2AQH - chain A; structure by X-ray diffraction, 2.01 A resolution.

== Chain A ==
Name: Enoyl-[acyl-carrier-protein] reductase [NADH]
Source organism: Mycobacterium tuberculosis
Notes: EC 1.3.1.9
Reference sequence: P0A5Y6 (INHA_MYCTU); residue numbers follow UniProt; this construct covers 1-269
Amino-acid sequence (269 residues; each row starts with the number of its first residue):
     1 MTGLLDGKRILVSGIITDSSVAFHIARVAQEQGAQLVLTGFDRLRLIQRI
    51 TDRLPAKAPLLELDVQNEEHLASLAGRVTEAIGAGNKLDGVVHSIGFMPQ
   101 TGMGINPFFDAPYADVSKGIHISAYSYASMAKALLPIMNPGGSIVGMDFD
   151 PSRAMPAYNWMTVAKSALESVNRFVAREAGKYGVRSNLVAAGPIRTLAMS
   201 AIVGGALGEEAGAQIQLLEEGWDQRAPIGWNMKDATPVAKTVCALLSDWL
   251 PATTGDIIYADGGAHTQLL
Disordered / not traced: 1
Construct notes: engineered mutation Val-21 (Ile in P0A5Y6)
Residues lining bound ligands: NADH (NAI; 1,4-dihydronicotinamide adenine dinucleotide): Gly-14, Ile-15, Ile-16, Ser-20, Val-21, Ala-22, Phe-41, Leu-63, Asp-64, Val-65, Gln-66, Ser-94, Ile-95, Gly-96, Phe-97, Ile-122, Met-147, Asp-148, Phe-149, Lys-165, Ala-191, Gly-192, Pro-193, Ile-194, Thr-196, Met-199

== Summary ==
Chain A binds NADH.
Chain A is Enoyl-[acyl-carrier-protein] reductase [NADH] (Mycobacterium tuberculosis); the structure, Crystal
structure of Isoniazid-resistant I21V Enoyl-ACP(CoA) reductase mutant enzyme from Mycobacterium tuberculosis
in complex with NADH, was determined by X-ray diffraction (same publication as 2AQ8, 2AQI and 2AQK).
